8EMW - chains A and B of the 5 polymer chains in the assembly; structure by electron microscopy, 3.50 A resolution.

[Chain A]
Protein: 1-phosphatidylinositol 4,5-bisphosphate phosphodiesterase beta-3
Organism: Homo sapiens
Notes: EC 3.1.4.11
UniProtKB: Q01970 (PLCB3_HUMAN); residues 10-1234 here = UniProt positions 10-1234
Chain sequence (1232 residues; each row starts with the number of its first residue):
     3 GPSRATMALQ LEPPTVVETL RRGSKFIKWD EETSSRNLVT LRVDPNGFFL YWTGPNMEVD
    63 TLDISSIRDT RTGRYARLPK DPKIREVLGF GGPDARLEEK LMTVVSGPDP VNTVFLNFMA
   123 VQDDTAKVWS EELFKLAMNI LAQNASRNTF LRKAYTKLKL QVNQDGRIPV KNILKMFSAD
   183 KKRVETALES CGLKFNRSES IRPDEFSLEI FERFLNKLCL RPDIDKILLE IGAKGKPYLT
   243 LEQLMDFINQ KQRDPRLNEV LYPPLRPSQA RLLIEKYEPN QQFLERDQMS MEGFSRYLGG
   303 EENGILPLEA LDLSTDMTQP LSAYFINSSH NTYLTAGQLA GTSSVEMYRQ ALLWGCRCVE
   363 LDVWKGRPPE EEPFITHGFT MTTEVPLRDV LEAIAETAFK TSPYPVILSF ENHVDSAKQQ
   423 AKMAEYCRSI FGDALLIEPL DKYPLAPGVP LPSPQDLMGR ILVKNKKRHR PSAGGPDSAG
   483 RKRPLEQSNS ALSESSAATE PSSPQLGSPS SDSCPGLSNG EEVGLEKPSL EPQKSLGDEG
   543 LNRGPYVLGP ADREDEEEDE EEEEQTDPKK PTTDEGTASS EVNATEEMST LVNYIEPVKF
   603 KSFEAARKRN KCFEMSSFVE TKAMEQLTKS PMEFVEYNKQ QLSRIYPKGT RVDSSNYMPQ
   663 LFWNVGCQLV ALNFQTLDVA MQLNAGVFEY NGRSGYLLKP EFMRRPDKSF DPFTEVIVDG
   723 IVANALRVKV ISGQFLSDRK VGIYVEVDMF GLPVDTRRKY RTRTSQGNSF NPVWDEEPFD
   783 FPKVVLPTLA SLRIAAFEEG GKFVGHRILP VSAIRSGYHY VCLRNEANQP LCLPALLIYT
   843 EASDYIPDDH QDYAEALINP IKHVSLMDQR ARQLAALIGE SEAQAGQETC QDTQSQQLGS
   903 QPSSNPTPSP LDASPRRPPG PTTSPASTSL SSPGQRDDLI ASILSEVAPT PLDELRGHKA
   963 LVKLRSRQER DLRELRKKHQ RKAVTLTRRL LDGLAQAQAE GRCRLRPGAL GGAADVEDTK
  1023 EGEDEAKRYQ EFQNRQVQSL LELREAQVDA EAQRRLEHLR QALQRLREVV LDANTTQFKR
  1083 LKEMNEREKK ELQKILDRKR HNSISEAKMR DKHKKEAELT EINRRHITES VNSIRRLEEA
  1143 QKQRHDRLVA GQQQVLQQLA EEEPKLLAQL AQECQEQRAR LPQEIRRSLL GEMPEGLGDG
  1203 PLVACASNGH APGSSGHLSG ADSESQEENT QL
Not modelled in the structure: 3-12, 93-96, 471-575, 850-866, 882-1234
Sequence notes: expression tag (3-9)
Swiss-Prot annotation at these positions:
  - region: Asn1231 to Leu1234 (Interaction with SHANK2)
  - active site: His332, His379
  - modified residue (Phosphoserine): Ser474, Ser490, Ser495, Ser537, Ser926, Ser1105
  - natural variant: Ala878 (A878S: In SMDCD)
  - mutagenesis: Arg258 (R258Q: Reduced ability to promote the GTPase activity of G(q)/G(11) G alpha proteins), Asn260 (N260A: Reduced ability to promote the GTPase activity of G(q)/G(11) G alpha proteins), Tyr855 (Y855A: Abolished ability to transduce G(q)/G(11) G alpha signaling), Leu859 (L859A: Abolished ability to transduce G(q)/G(11) G alpha signaling without affecting the phospholipase activity), Asn861 (N861A: Abolished ability to transduce G(q)/G(11) G alpha signaling), Pro862 (P862A: Abolished ability to transduce G(q)/G(11) G alpha signaling), Ile863 (I863A: Abolished ability to transduce G(q)/G(11) G alpha signaling)
Bound ions: Ca2+: Asn333, Asp364, Glu413

[Chain B]
Protein: Guanine nucleotide-binding protein G(I)/G(S)/G(T) subunit beta-1
Organism: Homo sapiens
UniProtKB: P62873 (GBB1_HUMAN); residue numbers follow UniProt; this construct covers 1-340
Chain sequence (340 residues; row label = number of the first residue in the row):
     1 MSELDQLRQE AEQLKNQIRD ARKACADATL SQITNNIDPV GRIQMRTRRT LRGHLAKIYA
    61 MHWGTDSRLL VSASQDGKLI IWDSYTTNKV HAIPLRSSWV MTCAYAPSGN YVACGGLDNI
   121 CSIYNLKTRE GNVRVSRELA GHTGYLSCCR FLDDNQIVTS SGDTTCALWD IETGQQTTTF
   181 TGHTGDVMSL SLAPDTRLFV SGACDASAKL WDVREGMCRQ TFTGHESDIN AICFFPNGNA
   241 FATGSDDATC RLFDLRADQE LMTYSHDNII CGITSVSFSK SGRLLLAGYD DFNCNVWDAL
   301 KADRAGVLAG HDNRVSCLGV TDDGMAVATG SWDSFLKIWN
Not modelled in the structure: 1-3, 127-132
Swiss-Prot annotation at these positions:
  - modified residue: Ser2 (N-acetylserine), His266 (Phosphohistidine)
  - natural variant: Leu30 (L30F: In MRD42; uncertain significance), Arg52 (R52G: In MRD42), Gly64 (G64V: In MRD42), Asp76 (D76E: In MRD42; D76G: In MRD42), Gly77 (G77S: In MRD42), Lys78 (K78R: In MRD42), Ile80 (I80N: In MRD42; I80T: In MRD42), His91 (H91R: In MRD42; uncertain significance), Ala92 (A92T: In MRD42), Pro94 (P94S: In MRD42), Leu95 (L95P: In MRD42), Arg96 (R96L: In MRD42), 5 further natural variant entries in UniProt

[Chain A / chain B interface]
Residue-residue contacts (23; chain A residue first):
  Arg24(A) - Cys204(B)  hydrogen bond (side chain-backbone)
  Arg24(A) - Asp228(B)  salt bridge
  Lys27(A) - Tyr145(B)
  Ile29(A) - Trp99(B)  hydrophobic
  Arg38(A) - Trp99(B)
  Asn39(A) - Trp99(B)
  Leu40(A) - Trp99(B)  hydrophobic
  Leu40(A) - Leu117(B)  hydrophobic
  Pro57(A) - Trp332(B)
  Met59(A) - Asp290(B)
  Met59(A) - Arg314(B)
  Met59(A) - Trp332(B)  hydrophobic
  Val89(A) - Trp99(B)  hydrogen bond (backbone-side chain)
  Val123(A) - Leu117(B)  hydrophobic
  Gln166(A) - Asp291(B)
  Gln166(A) - Phe292(B)
  Asp167(A) - Cys271(B)
  Asp167(A) - Asp291(B)
  Gly168(A) - Ile270(B)
  Arg169(A) - Asn268(B)
  Arg204(A) - Asn268(B)
  Arg204(A) - Ile270(B)
  Pro205(A) - Ile270(B)
Interface residues without a listed pair, chain A (19 interface residues in all): Gly56, Asn58, Asp206
Interface residues without a listed pair, chain B (17 interface residues in all): Lys57, Tyr59, Asp267, Asn313
The authors on this interface:
  - interface residues, chain A: Ile29(A), Leu40(A), Val89(A)
  - interface residues, chain B: Trp99(B), Leu117(B)

[In short]
Chain A and chain B form an interface of 19 and 17 residues respectively, with 2 hydrogen bonds and 1 salt
bridge. Polar pairs include Arg24(A)-Asp228(B), Arg24(A)-Cys204(B) and Val89(A)-Trp99(B). From UniProt:
active-site residues His332(A) and His379(A) and 7 mutagenesis sites on chain A. The paper reports interface
residues Ile29(A), Leu40(A) and Trp99(B) among others.
Chain A is 1-phosphatidylinositol 4,5-bisphosphate phosphodiesterase beta-3 and chain B is Guanine
nucleotide-binding protein G(I)/G(S)/G(T) subunit beta-1, both from Homo sapiens; the structure, Phospholipase
C beta 3 (PLCb3) in complex with Gbg on liposomes, was determined by electron microscopy (same publication as
8EMV and 8EMX).
